Entry 3BPN (X-ray diffraction, 3.02 A resolution); this record covers chains A and C of the 3 polymer chains in the assembly.

== Chain A ==
Molecule: Interleukin-4
Organism: Homo sapiens
Reference sequence: P05112 (IL4_HUMAN); residues 1-129 here correspond to UniProt positions 25-153 (UniProt number = residue number + 24)
Sequence (129 residues; row label = number of the first residue in the row):
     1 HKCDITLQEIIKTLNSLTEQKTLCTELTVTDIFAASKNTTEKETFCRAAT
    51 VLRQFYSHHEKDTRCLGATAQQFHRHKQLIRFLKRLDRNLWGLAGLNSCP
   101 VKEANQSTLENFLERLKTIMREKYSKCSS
Disordered / not traced: 1-2, 129
Swiss-Prot annotation at these positions:
  - glycosylation: Asn-38 (N-linked (GlcNAc...) asparagine)
Disulfides: Cys-3/Cys-127, Cys-24/Cys-65, Cys-46/Cys-99

== Chain C ==
Molecule: Interleukin-13 receptor alpha-1 chain
Organism: Homo sapiens
Notes: fragment: Extracellular domain, residues 29-342
Reference sequence: P78552 (I13R1_HUMAN); residues 29-342 here = UniProt positions 29-342
Sequence (314 residues; numbered 29 to 342; the number before each row is that of its first residue):
    29 TETQPPVTNLSVSVENLCTVIWTWNPPEGASSNCSLWYFSHFGDKQDKKI
    79 APETRRSIEVPLNERICLQVGSQCSTNESEKPSILVEKCISPPEGDPESA
   129 VTELQCIWHNLSYMKCSWLPGRNTSPDTNYTLYYWHRSLEKIHQCENIFR
   179 EGQYFGCSFDLTKVKDSSFEQHSVQIMVKDNAGKIKPSFNIVPLTSRVKP
   229 DPPHIKNLSFHNDDLYVQWENPQNFISRCLFYEVEVNNSQTETHNVFYVQ
   279 EAKCENPEFERNVENTSCFMVPGVLPDTLNTVRIRVKTNKLCYEDDKLWS
   329 NWSQEMSIGKKRNS
Disordered / not traced: 29, 193-198, 284-291, 339-342
Swiss-Prot annotation at these positions:
  - motif: Trp-327 to Ser-331 (WSXWS motif)
  - glycosylation (N-linked (GlcNAc...) asparagine): Asn-37, Asn-61, Asn-105, Asn-138, Asn-157, Asn-235, Asn-265, Asn-293, Asn-329, Asn-341
Disulfides: Cys-62/Cys-102, Cys-95/Cys-117, Cys-134/Cys-144, Cys-173/Cys-185, Cys-257/Cys-320, Cys-282/Cys-296

== How chain A and chain C interact ==
Residue-residue contacts - 36 pairs, chain A then chain C:
  Gln-8(A) / Leu-319(C)
  Ile-11(A) / Lys-318(C)
  Ile-11(A) / Leu-319(C)
  Asn-15(A) / Lys-318(C)  hydrogen bond (side chain-backbone)
  Glu-26(A) / Gln-74(C)
  Glu-26(A) / Lys-76(C)
  Thr-28(A) / Lys-76(C)
  Arg-64(A) / Glu-106(C)  salt bridge
  Glu-103(A) / Thr-104(C)
  Ala-104(A) / Trp-65(C)
  Ala-104(A) / Thr-104(C)
  Asn-105(A) / Ile-78(C)
  Asn-105(A) / Ala-79(C)
  Asn-105(A) / Pro-80(C)
  Asn-105(A) / Glu-81(C)
  Gln-106(A) / Lys-77(C)
  Gln-106(A) / Ile-78(C)  hydrogen bond (backbone-backbone)
  Thr-108(A) / Asp-75(C)
  Thr-108(A) / Lys-76(C)
  Glu-114(A) / Glu-322(C)
  Lys-117(A) / Glu-322(C)  salt bridge
  Arg-121(A) / Lys-318(C)  hydrogen bond (side chain-backbone)
  Arg-121(A) / Leu-319(C)
  Arg-121(A) / Cys-320(C)
  Arg-121(A) / Tyr-321(C)
  Arg-121(A) / Glu-322(C)  salt bridge
  Tyr-124(A) / Arg-256(C)  hydrogen bond (backbone-side chain)
  Tyr-124(A) / Leu-319(C)
  Tyr-124(A) / Cys-320(C)  hydrophobic
  Ser-125(A) / Ile-254(C)
  Ser-125(A) / Arg-256(C)  hydrogen bond (backbone-side chain)
  Ser-125(A) / Cys-257(C)
  Ser-125(A) / Cys-320(C)
  Lys-126(A) / Arg-256(C)
  Cys-127(A) / Arg-256(C)  hydrogen bond (backbone-side chain)
  Ser-128(A) / Arg-256(C)  hydrogen bond
Interface residues without a listed pair, chain A (21 interface residues in all): Ser-107, Thr-118
Interface residues without a listed pair, chain C (20 interface residues in all): Gln-199
From the paper, about this interface:
  - interface residues, chain A: Gln-8(A), Ile-11(A), Asn-15(A), Asn-105(A)
  - interface residues, chain C: Lys-76(C), Lys-318(C), Leu-319(C)

== Summary ==
21 residues of chain A face 20 of chain C across their interface, with 7 hydrogen bonds and 3 salt bridges.
Polar pairs include Arg-64(A)/Glu-106(C), Lys-117(A)/Glu-322(C) and Arg-121(A)/Glu-322(C). The paper reports
interface residues Gln-8(A), Ile-11(A) and Lys-76(C) among others.
Here chain A is Interleukin-4 and chain C is Interleukin-13 receptor alpha-1 chain, both from Homo sapiens.
Entry 3BPN (Crystal structure of the IL4-IL4R-IL13Ra ternary complex) was determined by X-ray diffraction,
deposited together with 3BPL and 3BPO.
